Entry 6UBZ (X-ray diffraction, 1.83 A resolution); this record covers chains B and A of the 4 polymer chains in the assembly.

Chain B (and A):
Protein: Uncharacterized protein GoxA
Source organism: Pseudoalteromonas luteoviolacea DSM 6061
Notes: chain A of this document is another copy of the same molecule, construct and numbering; everything in this record applies to it too
Reference sequence: A0A161XU12 (A0A161XU12_9GAMM); residue numbers follow UniProt; this construct covers 1-816
Sequence (816 residues; numbered 1 to 816; the number before each row is that of its first residue):
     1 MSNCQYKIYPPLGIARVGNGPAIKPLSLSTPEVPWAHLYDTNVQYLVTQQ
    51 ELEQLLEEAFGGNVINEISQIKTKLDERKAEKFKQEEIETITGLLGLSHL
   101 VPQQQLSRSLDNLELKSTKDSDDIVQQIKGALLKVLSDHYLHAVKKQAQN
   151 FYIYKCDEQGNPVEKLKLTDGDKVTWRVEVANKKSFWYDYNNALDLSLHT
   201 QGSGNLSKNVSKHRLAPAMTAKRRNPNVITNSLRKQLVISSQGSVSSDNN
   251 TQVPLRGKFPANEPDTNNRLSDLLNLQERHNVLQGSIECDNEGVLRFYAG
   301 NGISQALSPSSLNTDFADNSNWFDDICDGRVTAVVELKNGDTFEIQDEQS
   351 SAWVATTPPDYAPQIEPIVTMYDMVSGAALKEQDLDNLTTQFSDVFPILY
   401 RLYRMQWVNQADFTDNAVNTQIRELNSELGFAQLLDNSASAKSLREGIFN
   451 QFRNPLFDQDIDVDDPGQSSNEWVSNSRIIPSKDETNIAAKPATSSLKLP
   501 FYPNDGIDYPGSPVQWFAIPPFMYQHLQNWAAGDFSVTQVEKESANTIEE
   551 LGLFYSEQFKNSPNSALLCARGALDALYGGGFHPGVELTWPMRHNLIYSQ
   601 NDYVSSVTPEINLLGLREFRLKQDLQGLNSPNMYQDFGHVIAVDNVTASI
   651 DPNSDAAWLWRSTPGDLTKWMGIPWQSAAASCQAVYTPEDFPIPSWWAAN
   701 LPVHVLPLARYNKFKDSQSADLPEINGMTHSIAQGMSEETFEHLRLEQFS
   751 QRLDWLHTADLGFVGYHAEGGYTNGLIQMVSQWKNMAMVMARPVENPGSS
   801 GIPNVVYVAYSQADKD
Unresolved in the structure: 1-3, 76-81, 115-122, 263-275, 467-469 (chain A: 1-3, 117-120, 158-160, 263-277)
Glycans and other covalent adducts: covalent link Cys682-Trp697
Modified positions: Trp697 (2-amino-3-(6,7-dioxo-6,7-dihydro-1H-indol-3-yl)-propionic acid; TRQ)
Differences from the reference sequence: engineered mutation Ala678 (Asp in A0A161XU12)
Metal / ion sites: Mg2+: Asp360, Ala362, Ile365, Ala699, Asn700
Ligand contacts: glycine (GLY): Phe316, His583, Ser681, Cys682, Trp696, Trp697, Tyr772
What the authors report for this chain:
  - binding site for glycine: His583, Ser681, Tyr766, His767
  - mutagenesis - D678A: abolished catalytic activity on glycine

Chain B / chain A interface:
Residue-residue contacts (132; chain B residue first):
  Phe316(B) - His767(A)
  Gln410(B) - Arg710(A)
  Gln410(B) - Gln751(A)  hydrogen bond
  Phe413(B) - Glu747(A)
  Phe413(B) - Gln751(A)
  Thr414(B) - Arg710(A)  hydrogen bond (backbone-side chain)
  Thr414(B) - Lys713(A)
  Thr414(B) - Gln748(A)  hydrogen bond (backbone-side chain)
  Thr414(B) - Gln751(A)
  Asp415(B) - Arg710(A)  salt bridge
  Asp415(B) - Lys713(A)  salt bridge
  Thr420(B) - Met728(A)
  Thr420(B) - Leu744(A)
  Gln421(B) - Ile732(A)
  Arg423(B) - Leu744(A)
  Arg423(B) - Glu747(A)  salt bridge
  Glu424(B) - Ile732(A)
  Glu424(B) - Gly735(A)
  Glu424(B) - Met736(A)
  Ser427(B) - Met736(A)
  Ser427(B) - Ser737(A)  hydrogen bond (side chain-backbone)
  Ser427(B) - Thr740(A)
  Glu428(B) - Gly735(A)
  Glu428(B) - Met736(A)
  Glu428(B) - Ser737(A)  hydrogen bond (side chain-backbone)
  Pro481(B) - Gly765(A)
  Pro481(B) - Tyr766(A)  hydrogen bond (backbone-backbone)
  Lys483(B) - Tyr766(A)  hydrogen bond (backbone-backbone)
  Lys483(B) - His767(A)
  Lys483(B) - Ala768(A)
  Ile507(B) - Tyr766(A)  hydrophobic
  Asp508(B) - Tyr766(A)
  His583(B) - Tyr766(A)  hydrogen bond
  Ser681(B) - His767(A)  hydrogen bond
  Val685(B) - Gly765(A)
  Val685(B) - Tyr766(A)  hydrophobic
  Tyr686(B) - His757(A)
  Tyr686(B) - Phe763(A)
  Tyr686(B) - Val764(A)
  Tyr686(B) - Gly765(A)  hydrogen bond (backbone-backbone)
  Thr687(B) - Val764(A)
  Pro688(B) - Val764(A)
  Pro688(B) - Ala813(A)
  Glu689(B) - Ala813(A)
  Asp690(B) - Leu753(A)
  Asp690(B) - His757(A)
  Asp690(B) - Thr758(A)
  Asp690(B) - Ala813(A)  hydrogen bond (backbone-backbone)
  Asp690(B) - Asp814(A)  hydrogen bond (side chain-backbone)
  Phe691(B) - Ala709(A)  hydrophobic
  Phe691(B) - Arg710(A)
  Phe691(B) - Leu753(A)  hydrophobic
  Phe691(B) - Asp816(A)
  Pro707(B) - Phe691(A)  hydrophobic
  Ala709(B) - Phe691(A)  hydrophobic
  Arg710(B) - Gln410(A)
  Arg710(B) - Thr414(A)  hydrogen bond (side chain-backbone)
  Arg710(B) - Asp415(A)  salt bridge
  Arg710(B) - Phe691(A)
  Lys713(B) - Thr414(A)  hydrogen bond (side chain-backbone)
  Lys713(B) - Asp415(A)  salt bridge
  Met728(B) - Thr420(A)
  Ile732(B) - Gln421(A)
  Ile732(B) - Glu424(A)
  Gly735(B) - Glu424(A)
  Gly735(B) - Glu428(A)
  Met736(B) - Glu424(A)
  Met736(B) - Ser427(A)
  Met736(B) - Glu428(A)
  Ser737(B) - Ser427(A)  hydrogen bond (backbone-side chain)
  Ser737(B) - Glu428(A)  hydrogen bond (backbone-side chain)
  Thr740(B) - Ser427(A)
  His743(B) - Leu746(A)
  His743(B) - Ser799(A)  hydrogen bond (side chain-backbone)
  His743(B) - Ser800(A)  hydrogen bond (side chain-backbone)
  His743(B) - Gly801(A)
  Leu744(B) - Arg423(A)
  Leu746(B) - His743(A)
  Leu746(B) - Glu747(A)
  Glu747(B) - Phe413(A)
  Glu747(B) - Arg423(A)  salt bridge
  Glu747(B) - Leu746(A)
  Glu747(B) - Ser750(A)
  Gln748(B) - Thr414(A)  hydrogen bond (side chain-backbone)
  Ser750(B) - Glu747(A)
  Ser750(B) - Ser750(A)
  Ser750(B) - Gln751(A)  hydrogen bond (backbone-side chain)
  Gln751(B) - Gln410(A)  hydrogen bond
  Gln751(B) - Phe413(A)
  Gln751(B) - Thr414(A)
  Gln751(B) - Ser750(A)  hydrogen bond (side chain-backbone)
  Leu753(B) - Asp690(A)
  Leu753(B) - Phe691(A)  hydrophobic
  His757(B) - Tyr686(A)
  His757(B) - Asp690(A)
  Thr758(B) - Asp690(A)
  Asp760(B) - Glu485(A)
  Phe763(B) - Tyr686(A)
  Val764(B) - Tyr686(A)
  Val764(B) - Thr687(A)
  Val764(B) - Pro688(A)
  Gly765(B) - Pro481(A)
  Gly765(B) - Val685(A)
  Gly765(B) - Tyr686(A)  hydrogen bond (backbone-backbone)
  Tyr766(B) - Pro481(A)  hydrogen bond (backbone-backbone)
  Tyr766(B) - Lys483(A)  hydrogen bond (backbone-backbone)
  Tyr766(B) - Ile507(A)  hydrophobic
  Tyr766(B) - Asp508(A)
  Tyr766(B) - His583(A)  hydrogen bond
  Tyr766(B) - Val685(A)  hydrophobic
  His767(B) - Phe316(A)
  His767(B) - Lys483(A)  hydrogen bond (backbone-side chain)
  His767(B) - Ser681(A)
  His767(B) - Tyr772(A)  hydrogen bond
  Ala768(B) - Lys483(A)
  Ala768(B) - Tyr772(A)
  Glu769(B) - Gly771(A)
  Glu769(B) - Tyr772(A)  hydrogen bond (backbone-backbone)
  Glu769(B) - Thr773(A)  hydrogen bond
  Gly771(B) - Glu769(A)
  Gly771(B) - Gly771(A)
  Tyr772(B) - His767(A)  hydrogen bond
  Tyr772(B) - Ala768(A)
  Tyr772(B) - Glu769(A)  hydrogen bond (backbone-backbone)
  Thr773(B) - Glu769(A)  hydrogen bond
  Ser799(B) - His743(A)  hydrogen bond (backbone-side chain)
  Ser800(B) - His743(A)
  Gly801(B) - His743(A)
  Ala813(B) - Pro688(A)
  Ala813(B) - Glu689(A)
  Ala813(B) - Asp690(A)  hydrogen bond (backbone-backbone)
  Asp814(B) - Asp690(A)  hydrogen bond (backbone-side chain)
Interface residues without a listed pair, chain B (66 interface residues in all): Ser482, Trp696, Ser731, Gly770, Asn774, Asp816
Interface residues without a listed pair, chain A (69 interface residues in all): Arg478, Ser482, Trp696, Pro707, Ser731, Glu739, Phe749, Gly770, Asn774

Overview:
Chain B and chain A form an interface of 66 and 69 residues respectively, with 36 hydrogen bonds and 6 salt
bridges. Polar contacts include Asp415(B)-Arg710(A), Asp415(B)-Lys713(A) and Arg423(B)-Glu747(A). The paper
reports a binding site for glycine at His583(B), Ser681(B) and Tyr766(B) among others; D678A of chain B
abolishes catalytic activity on glycine.
Both chains are Uncharacterized protein GoxA (Pseudoalteromonas luteoviolacea DSM 6061). Entry 6UBZ (Crystal
structure of D678A GoxA bound to glycine at pH 5.5) was determined by X-ray diffraction together with 6UBN,
6UBR, 6UC1 and 6UFQ from the same study.
